Entry 7KST (X-ray diffraction, 1.60 A resolution); this record covers chains A and P of the 4 polymer chains in the assembly.

[Chain A]
Molecule: DNA-directed DNA/RNA polymerase mu
Source organism: Homo sapiens
Notes: EC 2.7.7.7
UniProt: Q9NP87 (DPOLM_HUMAN); residue numbers follow UniProt; this construct covers 132-397, 410-494
Sequence (356 residues; numbered 127 to 494; 12 numbers in that range are skipped by the numbering (no residue carries them; nothing is unmodelled there); the number before each row is that of its first residue):
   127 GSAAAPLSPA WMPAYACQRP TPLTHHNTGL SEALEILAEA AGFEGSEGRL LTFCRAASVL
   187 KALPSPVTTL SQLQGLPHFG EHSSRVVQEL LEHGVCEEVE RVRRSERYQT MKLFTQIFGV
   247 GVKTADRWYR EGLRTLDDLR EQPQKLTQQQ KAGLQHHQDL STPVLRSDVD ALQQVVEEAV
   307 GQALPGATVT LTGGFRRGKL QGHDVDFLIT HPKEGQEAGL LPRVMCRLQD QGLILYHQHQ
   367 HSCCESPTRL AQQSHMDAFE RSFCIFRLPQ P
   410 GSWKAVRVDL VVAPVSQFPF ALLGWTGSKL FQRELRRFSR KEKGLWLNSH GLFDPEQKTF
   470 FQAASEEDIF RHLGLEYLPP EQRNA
Not modelled in the structure: 127-137, 365-383
Sequence notes: expression tag (127-131); engineered mutation Gly410 (Pro in Q9NP87)
Covalent attachments: 2,3-dihydroxy-1,4-dithiobutane (DTT) linked to Cys180
Ion coordination: Mn2+ site 1 near Phe205 (its only coordinating residue here); Mn2+ site 2 near His219 (its only coordinating residue here); Na+: Thr241, Ile243, Val246 (shared with DT3(P) of chain P); Mn2+ site 3: Asp330, Asp332, Asp418 (together with 2'-deoxyguanosine-5'-triphosphate) (shared with DA4(P), DG5(P) of chain P); Mn2+ site 4: Asp330, Asp332 (together with 2'-deoxyguanosine-5'-triphosphate, pyrophosphate) (shared with DG5(P) of chain P); Mn2+ site 5: Glu386, His459
Ligand contacts: 2'-deoxyguanosine-5'-triphosphate / pyrophosphate: Gly319, Gly320, Arg323, Lys325, Gln327, Gly328, His329, Asp330, Asp332, Gly433, Trp434, Thr435, Gly436, Ser437, Lys438, Gln441, Arg445
Curated features (UniProtKB/Swiss-Prot):
  - region: Arg323 to Asp332 (Involved in ssDNA binding)
  - binding site (Mg(2+)): Asp330, Asp332, Asp418
  - site: Gly433 (Responsible for the low discrimination between dNTP and rNTP)
From the paper describing this entry:
  - mutagenesis - K438D: unchanged catalytic activity on presence of Mn2+
  - mutagenesis - R445A: increased catalytic activity on dGTP misinsertion
  - mutagenesis - K438D: decreased catalytic activity on Mg2+-dependent dGTP:At
  - mutagenesis - K438D (23-fold): decreased catalytic activity on :Ct insertion

[Chain P]
Molecule: 5-nt DNA strand
Sequence (5 nucleotides; row label = number of the first residue in the row):
     1 CGTAG
Ion coordination: Na+: DT3 (shared with Thr241(A), Ile243(A), Val246(A) of chain A); Mn2+ site 1: DA4, DG5 (together with 2'-deoxyguanosine-5'-triphosphate) (shared with Asp330(A), Asp332(A), Asp418(A) of chain A); Mn2+ site 2: DG5 (together with 2'-deoxyguanosine-5'-triphosphate, pyrophosphate) (shared with Asp330(A), Asp332(A) of chain A)

[How chain A and chain P interact]
Contacting residue pairs (29; chain A residue first):
  Ile243(A) - DT3(P)  phosphate contact
  Phe244(A) - DT3(P)  sugar contact
  Gly245(A) - DG2(P)  phosphate contact
  Gly245(A) - DT3(P)  hydrogen bond to the phosphate
  Val246(A) - DG2(P)  hydrogen bond to the phosphate
  Val246(A) - DT3(P)  hydrogen bond to the phosphate
  Gly247(A) - DG2(P)  hydrogen bond to the phosphate
  Gly247(A) - DT3(P)  phosphate contact
  Lys249(A) - DG2(P)  phosphate contact
  Thr250(A) - DC1(P)  hydrogen bond to the phosphate
  Thr250(A) - DG2(P)  hydrogen bond to the phosphate
  Gln275(A) - DG2(P)  sugar contact
  Arg323(A) - DG5(P)  hydrogen bond to the phosphate
  His329(A) - DA4(P)  salt bridge to the phosphate
  Asp330(A) - DG5(P)  phosphate contact
  Asp332(A) - DA4(P)  phosphate contact
  Asp332(A) - DG5(P)  phosphate contact
  Phe389(A) - DT3(P)  sugar contact
  Phe389(A) - DA4(P)  sugar contact
  Arg416(A) - DT3(P)  phosphate contact
  Arg416(A) - DA4(P)  salt bridge to the phosphate
  Asp418(A) - DA4(P)  phosphate contact
  Gly433(A) - DG5(P)  sugar contact
  Trp434(A) - DA4(P)  phosphate contact
  Trp434(A) - DG5(P)  sugar contact
  Thr435(A) - DG5(P)  phosphate contact
  Gly436(A) - DG5(P)  hydrogen bond to the phosphate
  Lys438(A) - DG5(P)  base contact
  Arg445(A) - DG5(P)  base contact
Other interface residues (no listed pair), chain A (26 interface residues in all): Val248, Gly319, Arg387, Ser437, Gln441

[In short]
26 residues of chain A and 5 residues of chain P are in contact; the contacts include 8 hydrogen bonds and 2
salt bridges. Among the polar pairs are Gly245(A)-DT3(P), Val246(A)-DG2(P) and Val246(A)-DT3(P). From the
paper: R445A of chain A increases catalytic activity on dGTP misinsertion; K438D of chain A reduces catalytic
activity on Mg2+-dependent dGTP:At.
Chain A is DNA-directed DNA/RNA polymerase mu (Homo sapiens) and chain P is a 5-nt DNA strand; the structure,
DNA Polymerase Mu, dGTP:Ct Reaction State Ternary Complex, 10 mM Mn2+ (2min), was determined by X-ray
diffraction (same publication as 7KSS, 7KSU, 7KSV, 7KSW, 7KSX, 7KSY and 25 further entries).
